Entry 3W0H (X-ray diffraction, 1.80 A resolution); this record covers chains A and C.

== Chain A ==
Protein: Vitamin D3 receptor
Source organism: Rattus norvegicus
Notes: fragment: ligand binding domain
UniProt: P13053 (VDR_RAT); numbering as in UniProt; present here: 118-164, 212-420
Amino-acid sequence (258 residues; row label = number of the first residue in the row; note: 47 numbers in that range are skipped by the numbering (no residue carries them; nothing is unmodelled there)):
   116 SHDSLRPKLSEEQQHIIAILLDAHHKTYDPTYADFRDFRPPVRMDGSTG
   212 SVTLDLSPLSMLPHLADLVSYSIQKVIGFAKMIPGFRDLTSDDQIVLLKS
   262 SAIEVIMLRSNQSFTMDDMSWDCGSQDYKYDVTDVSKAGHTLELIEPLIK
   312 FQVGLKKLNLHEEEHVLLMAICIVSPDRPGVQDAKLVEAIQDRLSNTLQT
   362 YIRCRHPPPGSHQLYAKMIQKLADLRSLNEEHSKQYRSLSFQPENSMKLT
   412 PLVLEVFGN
Disordered / not traced: 160-164, 212-217
Construct notes: expression tag (116-117)
Curated features (UniProtKB/Swiss-Prot):
  - region: Lys-242 to Lys-260 (Interaction with coactivator LXXLL motif)
  - motif: Pro-412 to Asn-420 (9aaTAD)
  - binding site (calcitriol): Tyr-143, Ser-233, Arg-270, Ser-274, His-301, His-393
Residues lining bound ligands: W12 ((2S)-3-{4-[4-(4-{[(2R)-2-hydroxy-3,3-dimethylbutyl]oxy}phenyl)heptan-4-yl]phenoxy}propane-1,2-diol): Tyr-143, Tyr-147, Phe-150, Leu-223, Leu-226, Ala-227, Leu-229, Val-230, Ser-233, Ile-267, Met-268, Arg-270, Ser-271, Gln-273, Ser-274, Trp-282, Cys-284, Tyr-291, Asp-292, Asp-295, Val-296, Ala-299, His-301, Leu-309, Gln-313, His-393, Tyr-397, Leu-410, Val-414, Phe-418
From the paper describing this entry:
  - binding site for W12: Tyr-143, Leu-226, Ile-267, Met-268, Ser-271, Ser-274, Trp-282, Val-296, His-301, His-393
  - conformationally variable residues (side-chain flip): Ser-271
  - contacts within the chain: Met-268/Ser-271, Ser-271/Gln-313
  - mutagenesis - S233A, R270A: abolished signaling in response to W12
  - mutagenesis - S271A, S274A: unchanged signaling in response to W12

== Chain C ==
Protein: Mediator of RNA polymerase II transcription subunit 1
Notes: fragment: drip 205 nr2 box peptide
UniProt: Q15648 (MED1_HUMAN); residues 625-637 here correspond to UniProt positions 640-652 (UniProt number = residue number + 15)
Amino-acid sequence (13 residues; row label = number of the first residue in the row):
   625 KNHPMLMNLLKDN
Disordered / not traced: 625, 637
Curated features (UniProtKB/Swiss-Prot):
  - motif: Leu-630 to Leu-634 (LXXLL motif 2)

== How chain A and chain C interact ==
Pairs across the interface (20; chain A residue first):
  Ile-238(A) with Leu-630(C), hydrophobic; Leu-633(C), hydrophobic; Leu-634(C), hydrophobic
  Lys-242(A) with Leu-633(C), hydrogen bond (side chain-backbone); Leu-634(C); Lys-635(C), hydrogen bond (side chain-backbone)
  Arg-248(A) with Leu-634(C), hydrogen bond (side chain-backbone); Lys-635(C); Asp-636(C), salt bridge
  Ser-252(A) with Met-631(C)
  Gln-255(A) with Leu-634(C)
  Ile-256(A) with Leu-630(C), hydrophobic; Met-631(C), hydrophobic
  Leu-259(A) with Leu-634(C), hydrophobic
  Lys-260(A) with His-627(C)
  Pro-412(A) with Met-629(C), hydrophobic
  Glu-416(A) with His-627(C); Pro-628(C); Met-629(C), hydrogen bond (side chain-backbone); Leu-630(C), hydrogen bond (side chain-backbone)
Interface residues without a listed pair, chain A (14 interface residues in all): Gln-235, Phe-247, Leu-413, Val-417
Interface residues without a listed pair, chain C (10 interface residues in all): Asn-626

== Overview ==
Chain A and chain C form an interface of 14 and 10 residues respectively, with 5 hydrogen bonds and 1 salt
bridge. Among the polar pairs are Arg-248(A)/Asp-636(C), Lys-242(A)/Leu-633(C) and Lys-242(A)/Lys-635(C). The
paper reports a binding site for W12 at Tyr-143(A), Leu-226(A) and Ile-267(A) among others; S233A and R270A of
chain A abolish signaling in response to W12; 4 substitutions were tested in all.
Here chain A is Vitamin D3 receptor (Rattus norvegicus) and chain C is Mediator of RNA polymerase II
transcription subunit 1. Entry 3W0H (Crystal Structure of Rat VDR Ligand Binding Domain in Complex with Novel
Nonsecosteroidal Ligands) was determined by X-ray diffraction together with 3W0G, 3W0I and 3W0J from the same
study.
